PDB entry 5CUI | X-ray diffraction, 2.40 A resolution | chains A and B

# Chain A (and B)
Molecule: Defensin-5
Notes: chain B of this document is another copy of the same molecule, construct and numbering; everything in this record applies to it too
UniProt: Q01523 (DEF5_HUMAN); residues 1-32 here correspond to UniProt positions 63-94 (UniProt number = residue number + 62)
Amino-acid sequence (32 residues; numbered 1 to 32; the number before each row is that of its first residue):
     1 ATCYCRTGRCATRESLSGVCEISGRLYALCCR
Differences from the reference sequence: engineered mutation Ala28 (Arg90 in Q01523)
Disulfide bonds: Cys3-Cys31, Cys5-Cys20, Cys10-Cys30
Ligand contacts: 2-(2-methoxyethoxy)ethanol (PG0): Cys3, Tyr4, Cys5, Ile22
Reported in the primary citation:
  - mutagenesis - R28A: unchanged binding to dimer
  - self-association interface (contacts with another copy of this molecule): Leu29

# Interface between chain A and chain B
Contacting residue pairs (21; chain A residue first):
  Ala1(A) - Ala1(B)
  Ala1(A) - Thr2(B)
  Ala1(A) - Cys3(B)  hydrogen bond (backbone-backbone)
  Ala1(A) - Tyr4(B)
  Thr2(A) - Ala1(B)
  Cys3(A) - Ala1(B)  hydrogen bond (backbone-backbone)
  Cys3(A) - Cys3(B)  hydrophobic
  Tyr4(A) - Ala1(B)
  Ser17(A) - Cys20(B)
  Ser17(A) - Glu21(B)  hydrogen bond (backbone-backbone)
  Ser17(A) - Ile22(B)
  Gly18(A) - Val19(B)
  Gly18(A) - Glu21(B)
  Val19(A) - Gly18(B)
  Val19(A) - Val19(B)  hydrogen bond (backbone-backbone)
  Cys20(A) - Ser17(B)
  Cys20(A) - Leu29(B)  hydrophobic
  Glu21(A) - Ser17(B)  hydrogen bond (backbone-backbone)
  Glu21(A) - Gly18(B)
  Leu29(A) - Cys20(B)  hydrophobic
  Leu29(A) - Leu29(B)  hydrophobic
Other interface residues (no listed pair), chain A (11 interface residues in all): Ile22

# Summary
Chain A and chain B each contribute 11 residues to their interface; the contacts include 5 hydrogen bonds.
Main-chain hydrogen bonds include Ala1(A)-Cys3(B), Ser17(A)-Glu21(B) and Val19(A)-Val19(B). Ligands of chain
A: 2-(2-methoxyethoxy)ethanol. The paper reports that R28A of chain A leaves binding to dimer unchanged; a
self-association interface involving Leu29(A).
Chain A and chain B are both Defensin-5; the structure, Crystal structure of Human Defensin-5 R28A mutant, was
determined by X-ray diffraction together with 5CUJ and 5CUM from the same study.
